PDB entry 4WW2 | X-ray diffraction, 2.48 A resolution | chains B and C of the 4 polymer chains in the assembly

== Chain B ==
Protein: TCR Beta Chain-TRBV7-8
From: Homo sapiens
Sequence (243 residues; each row starts with the number of its first residue; note: 12 numbers in that range are skipped by the numbering (no residue carries them; nothing is unmodelled there); numbering starts at 0):
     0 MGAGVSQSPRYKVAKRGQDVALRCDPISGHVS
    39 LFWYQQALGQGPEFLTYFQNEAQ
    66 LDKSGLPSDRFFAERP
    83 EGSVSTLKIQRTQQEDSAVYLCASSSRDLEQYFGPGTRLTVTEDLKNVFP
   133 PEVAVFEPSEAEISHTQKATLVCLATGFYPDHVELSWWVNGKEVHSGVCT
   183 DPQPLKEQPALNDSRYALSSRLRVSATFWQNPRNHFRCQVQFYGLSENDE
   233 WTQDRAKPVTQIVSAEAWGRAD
Disulfide bonds: Cys-23/Cys-104, Cys-155/Cys-220
Ligand contacts: pbs-44 (JLS; (15Z)-N-[(2S,3S,4R)-1-(alpha-D-galactopyranosyloxy)-3,4-dihydroxyoctadecan-2-yl]tetracos-15-enamide): Tyr-55, Gln-57, Arg-109, Leu-111
From the paper describing this entry:
  - conformationally variable residues (loop rearrangement): Ser-108, Arg-109, Asp-110, Leu-111
  - binding site for pbs-44: Ser-31, Tyr-55, Gln-57, Arg-109, Leu-111
  - mutagenesis - L111A: abolished binding to CD1d-alpha-GalCer

== Chain C ==
Protein: Antigen-presenting glycoprotein CD1d
From: Homo sapiens
UniProt: P15813 (CD1D_HUMAN); residues 3-277 here correspond to UniProt positions 21-295 (UniProt number = residue number + 18)
Sequence (284 residues; row label = number of the first residue in the row; numbering starts at 0):
     0 SPGVPQRLFPLRCLQISSFANSSWTRTDGLAWLGELQTHSWSNDSDTVRS
    50 LKPWSQGTFSDQQWETLQHIFRVYRSSFTRDVKEFAKMLRLSYPLELQVS
   100 AGCEVHPGNASNNFFHVAFQGKDILSFQGTSWEPTQEAPLWVNLAIQVLN
   150 QDKWTRETVQWLLNGTCPQFVSGLLESGKSELKKQVKPKAWLSRGPSPGP
   200 GRLLLVCHVSGFYPKPVWVKWMRGEQEQQGTQPGDILPNADETWYLRATL
   250 DVVAGEAAGLSCRVKHSSLEGQDIVLYWHHHHHH
Not modelled in the structure: 0-2, 278-283
Sequence notes: expression tag (0-2, 278-283)
Curated features (UniProtKB/Swiss-Prot):
  - binding site (a D-galactosylceramide): Asp-80, Asp-151 to Thr-154
  - glycosylation (N-linked (GlcNAc...) asparagine): Asn-20, Asn-42, Asn-108, Asn-163
Disulfide bonds: Cys-206/Cys-261
Covalent attachments: N-acetylglucosamine (NAG) linked to Asn-20, Asn-42
Ligand contacts: pbs-44 (JLS; (15Z)-N-[(2S,3S,4R)-1-(alpha-D-galactopyranosyloxy)-3,4-dihydroxyoctadecan-2-yl]tetracos-15-enamide): Leu-10, Cys-12, Leu-13, Gln-14, Leu-29, Ala-30, His-38, Trp-40, Val-47, Trp-63, Leu-66, Ile-69, Phe-70, Val-72, Tyr-73, Ser-76, Phe-77, Arg-79, Asp-80, Val-81, Phe-84, Ala-85, Leu-90, Leu-94, Leu-96, Val-98, Ala-100, Phe-114, Val-116, Phe-118, Ile-123, Leu-124, Trp-131, Trp-140, Leu-148, Asp-151, Trp-153, Thr-154, Thr-157, Val-158, Leu-161, Cys-166, Phe-169

== How chain B and chain C interact ==
Residue-residue contacts - 8 pairs, chain B then chain C:
  Val-30(B) with Arg-79(C)
  Gln-57(B) with Ser-76(C), hydrogen bond; Arg-79(C)
  Asn-58(B) with Arg-79(C), hydrogen bond
  Leu-66(B) with His-68(C); Ser-75(C)
  Asp-67(B) with His-68(C)
  Leu-111(B) with Trp-153(C)
Other interface residues (no listed pair), chain B (7 interface residues in all): Arg-109
Other interface residues (no listed pair), chain C (9 interface residues in all): Arg-71, Val-72, Asp-80, Asp-151
The authors on this interface:
  - specific contacts: Gln-57(B)/Ser-76(C) (hydrogen bond), Asn-58(B)/Arg-79(C) (hydrogen bond), Leu-66(B)/Val-72(C)

== Summary ==
The interface between chain B and chain C involves 7 residues on one side and 9 on the other, with 2 hydrogen
bonds. Polar contacts include Gln-57(B)/Ser-76(C) and Asn-58(B)/Arg-79(C). The paper describes hydrogen bonds
between Gln-57(B) and Ser-76(C) and Asn-58(B) and Arg-79(C); a contact between Leu-66(B) and Val-72(C). The
paper reports a binding site for pbs-44 at Ser-31(B), Tyr-55(B) and Gln-57(B) among others; L111A of chain B
abolishes binding to CD1d-alpha-GalCer.
Chain B is TCR Beta Chain-TRBV7-8 and chain C is Antigen-presenting glycoprotein CD1d, both from Homo sapiens;
the structure, Crystal structure of human TCR Alpha Chain-TRAV21-TRAJ8, Beta Chain-TRBV7-8, Antigen-presenting
glycoprotein CD1d, and Beta-2-microglobulin, was determined by X-ray diffraction together with 4WW1 and 4WWK
from the same study.
